7E6U - chains D and C of the 4 polymer chains in the assembly; structure by electron microscopy, 6.00 A resolution (low resolution: residue-level contacts below are approximate; hydrogen-bond / salt-bridge calls are withheld).

[Chain D]
Molecule: Nb-2D11
From: Escherichia phage EcSzw-2
Amino-acid sequence (143 residues; each row starts with the number of its first residue):
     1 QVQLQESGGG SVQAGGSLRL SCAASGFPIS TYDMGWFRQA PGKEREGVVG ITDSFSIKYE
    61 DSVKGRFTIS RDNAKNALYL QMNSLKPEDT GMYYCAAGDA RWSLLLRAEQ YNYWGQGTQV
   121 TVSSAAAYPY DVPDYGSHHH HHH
Not modelled in the structure: 125-143

[Chain C]
Molecule: Extracellular calcium-sensing receptor
From: Homo sapiens
UniProt: P41180 (CASR_HUMAN); residues 20-870 here = UniProt positions 20-870
Amino-acid sequence (862 residues; numbered 20 to 881; the number before each row is that of its first residue):
    20 YGPDQRAQKK GDIILGGLFP IHFGVAAKDQ DLKSRPESVE CIRYNFRGFR WLQAMIFAIE
    80 EINSSPALLP NLTLGYRIFD TCNTVSKALE ATLSFVAQNK IDSLNLDEFC NCSEHIPSTI
   140 AVVGATGSGV STAVANLLGL FYIPQVSYAS SSRLLSNKNQ FKSFLRTIPN DEHQATAMAD
   200 IIEYFRWNWV GTIAADDDYG RPGIEKFREE AEERDICIDF SELISQYSDE EEIQHVVEVI
   260 QNSTAKVIVV FSSGPDLEPL IKEIVRRNIT GKIWLASEAW ASSSLIAMPQ YFHVVGGTIG
   320 FALKAGQIPG FREFLKKVHP RKSVHNGFAK EFWEETFNCH LQEGAKGPLP VDTFLRGHEE
   380 SGDRFSNSST AFRPLCTGDE NISSVETPYI DYTHLRISYN VYLAVYSIAH ALQDIYTCLP
   440 GRGLFTNGSC ADIKKVEAWQ VLKHLRHLNF TNNMGEQVTF DECGDLVGNY SIINWHLSPE
   500 DGSIVFKEVG YYNVYAKKGE RLFINEEKIL WSGFSREVPF SNCSRDCLAG TRKGIIEGEP
   560 TCCFECVECP DGEYSDETDA SACNKCPDDF WSNENHTSCI AKEIEFLSWT EPFGIALTLF
   620 AVLGIFLTAF VLGVFIKFRN TPIVKATNRE LSYLLLFSLL CCFSSSLFFI GEPQDWTCRL
   680 RQPAFGISFV LCISCILVKT NRVLLVFEAK IPTSFHRKWW GLNLQFLLVF LCTFMQIVIC
   740 VIWLYTAPPS SYRNQELEDE IIFITCHEGS LMALGFLIGY TCLLAAICFF FAFKSRKLPE
   800 NFNEAKFITF SMLIFFIVWI SFIPAYASTY GKFVSAVEVI AILAASFGLL ACIFFNKIYI
   860 ILFKPSRNTI EAAADYKDDD DK
Not modelled in the structure: 20-22, 55-64, 100-104, 164-184, 358-392, 867-881
Differences from the reference sequence: expression tag (871-881)
UniProt features mapped onto this chain:
  - region: F637 to R648 (Intracellular loop 1 (ICL1)), T699 to N722 (Intracellular loop 2 (ICL2)), F790 to K805 (Intracellular loop 3 (ICL3))
  - binding site (phosphate): R66 to W70, R415 to S417
  - binding site (Ca(2+)): I81, S84, L87, L88, T100, T145, S170, P188, D190, E231, D234, E297, Y489, G557
  - binding site (L-tryptophan): S147, A168, S170, E297
  - binding site (spermine): D238, S240
  - site: C482 (Important for ability of agonist AMG 416 to activate G-protein-coupled receptor activity)
  - glycosylation (N-linked (GlcNAc...) asparagine): N90, N130, N261, N287, N386, N400, N446, N468, N488, N541, N594
  - natural variant: G21 (G21R: In HHC1), Q27 (Q27R: Found in a patient with primary hyperparathyroidism detected at adulthood), K29 (K29E: In HYPOC1), P39 (P39A: In HHC1), F42 (F42S: In HHC1), K47 (K47N: In HYPOC1), S53 (S53P: In HHC1), P55 (P55L: In HHC1), R62 (R62M: In HHC1), R66 (R66C: In HHC1; R66H: In HHC1), I81 (I81M: In HHC1), T100 (T100I: In NSHPT), 82 further natural variant entries in UniProt
  - mutagenesis: K29 (K29A/N/E/D: Increased calcium sensitivity; K29R: Does not affect calcium sensitivity), L51 (L51A: Decreased calcium-induced G-protein-coupled receptor activity), R69 (R69E: Abolishes G-protein coupled receptor signaling pathway), W70 (W70A: Abolished calcium-induced G-protein-coupled receptor activity), N102 (N102I: Abolishes G-protein coupled receptor activity), T145 (T145A: Abolished calcium-induced G-protein-coupled receptor activity; T145I: Reduced calcium-induced G-protein-coupled receptor activity), S147 (S147A: Abolished calcium-induced G-protein-coupled receptor activity), S170 (S170A: Abolished calcium-induced G-protein-coupled receptor activity; S170K: Reduced calcium-induced G-protein-coupled receptor activity), D190 (D190A: Reduced calcium-induced G-protein-coupled receptor activity; D190K: Reduced calcium-induced G-protein-coupled receptor activity), Q193 (Q193A: Reduced calcium-induced G-protein-coupled receptor activity), D216 (D216A: Strongly reduced calcium-induced G-protein-coupled receptor activity), Y218 (Y218A: Abolished calcium-induced G-protein-coupled receptor activity; Y218S: Abolished calcium-induced G-protein-coupled receptor activity), 29 further mutagenesis entries in UniProt
Disulfides: C546-C565, C568-C582, C661-C691
From the paper describing this entry:
  - mutagenesis - D190K, W590E, K601E, D758DEL/E759DEL, F789A, F792A, P823R: decreased signaling in response to Ca2+
  - mutagenesis - W590E, K601E: decreased expression

[Interface between chain D and chain C]
Contacting residue pairs - 18 pairs, chain D then chain C:
  F27(D) - R227(C)
  T31(D) - R227(C)
  T31(D) - I237(C)
  Y32(D) - S240(C)
  D53(D) - S240(C)
  D53(D) - E241(C)
  N73(D) - G557(C)
  A74(D) - G557(C)
  D99(D) - S240(C)
  D99(D) - E241(C)
  D99(D) - L242(C)
  R101(D) - L242(C)
  R101(D) - S244(C)
  R101(D) - Y246(C)
  W102(D) - S247(C)
  W102(D) - D248(C)
  W102(D) - E251(C)
  Q110(D) - R220(C)
Also at the interface, not in a pair above, chain D (16 interface residues in all): S30, S56, K58, A100, L104, N112
Also at the interface, not in a pair above, chain C (18 interface residues in all): A213, I223, E224, F239, H254, E556

[Summary]
The interface between chain D and chain C involves 16 residues on one side and 18 on the other. The paper
reports that D190K, W590E and K601E of chain C, among others, reduce signaling in response to Ca2+; W590E and
K601E of chain C reduce expression; 7 substitutions were tested in all.
Here chain D is Nb-2D11 (Escherichia phage EcSzw-2) and chain C is Extracellular calcium-sensing receptor
(Homo sapiens). Entry 7E6U (the complex of inactive CaSR and NB2D11) was determined by electron microscopy,
deposited together with 7E6T.
